8FNV - chains A and I of the 12 polymer chains in the assembly; structure by electron microscopy, 2.11 A resolution.

== Chain A (and I) ==
Molecule: Adenosine deaminase
Organism: Escherichia coli
Notes: chain I of this document is another copy of the same molecule, construct and numbering; everything in this record applies to it too
UniProtKB: A0A8E2SFD7 (A0A8E2SFD7_ECOLX); residue numbers follow UniProt; this construct covers 1-798
Sequence (798 residues; row label = number of the first residue in the row):
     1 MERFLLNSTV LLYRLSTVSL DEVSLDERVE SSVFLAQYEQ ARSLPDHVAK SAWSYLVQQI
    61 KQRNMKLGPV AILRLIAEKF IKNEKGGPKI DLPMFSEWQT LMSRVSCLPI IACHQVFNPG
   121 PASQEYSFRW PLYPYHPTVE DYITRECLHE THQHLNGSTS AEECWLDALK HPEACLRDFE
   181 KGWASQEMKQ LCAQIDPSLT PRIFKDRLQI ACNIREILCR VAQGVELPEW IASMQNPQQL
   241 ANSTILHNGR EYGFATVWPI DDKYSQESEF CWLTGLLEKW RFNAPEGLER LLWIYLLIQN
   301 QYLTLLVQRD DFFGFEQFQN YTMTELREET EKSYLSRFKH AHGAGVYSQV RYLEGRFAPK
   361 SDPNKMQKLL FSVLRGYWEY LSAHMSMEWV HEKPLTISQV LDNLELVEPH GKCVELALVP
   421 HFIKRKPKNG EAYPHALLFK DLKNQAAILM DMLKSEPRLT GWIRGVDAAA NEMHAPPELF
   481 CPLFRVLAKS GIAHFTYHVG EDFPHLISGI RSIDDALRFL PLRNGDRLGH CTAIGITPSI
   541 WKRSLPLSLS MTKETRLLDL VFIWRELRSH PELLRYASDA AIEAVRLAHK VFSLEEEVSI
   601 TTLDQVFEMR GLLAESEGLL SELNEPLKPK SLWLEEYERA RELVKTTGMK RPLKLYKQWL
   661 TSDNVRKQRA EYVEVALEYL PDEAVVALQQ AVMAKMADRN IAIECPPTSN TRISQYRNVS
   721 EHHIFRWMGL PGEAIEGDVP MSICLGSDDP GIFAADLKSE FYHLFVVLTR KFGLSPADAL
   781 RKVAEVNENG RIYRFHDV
Not modelled in the structure: 310-321, 620-630, 709-713
Construct notes: conflict Thr274 (Ile in A0A8E2SFD7)
Ion coordination: Zn2+: His152, His154, His498, His530
Reported in the primary citation:
  - catalytic residues: Glu501, His530
  - Zn2+ coordination: His152, His154, His498, His530
  - mutagenesis - H152A/H154A: abolished catalytic activity on ATP

== Interface between chain A and chain I ==
Contacting residue pairs (15; chain A residue first):
  Arg568(A) - Ile582(I)
  Ser569(A) - Arg575(I)
  Pro571(A) - Pro571(I)
  Leu574(A) - Leu574(I)  hydrophobic
  Ser599(A) - Glu597(I)  hydrogen bond
  Thr602(A) - Glu597(I)
  Thr647(A) - His589(I)
  Thr647(A) - Lys590(I)
  Thr647(A) - Ser593(I)
  Thr647(A) - Leu594(I)  hydrogen bond (side chain-backbone)
  Thr647(A) - Glu595(I)
  Gly648(A) - His589(I)
  Gly648(A) - Leu594(I)
  Lys650(A) - Glu595(I)  salt bridge
  Arg651(A) - Glu597(I)  salt bridge
Other interface residues (no listed pair), chain A (11 interface residues in all): Thr601

== Summary ==
Chain A and chain I form an interface of 11 and 10 residues respectively, with 2 hydrogen bonds and 2 salt
bridges. Polar pairs include Lys650(A)-Glu595(I), Arg651(A)-Glu597(I) and Ser599(A)-Glu597(I). His152(A),
His154(A), His498(A) and His530(A) coordinate Zn2+. From the paper: catalytic residues Glu501(A) and
His530(A); H152A/H154A of chain A abolish catalytic activity on ATP.
Chain A and chain I are both Adenosine deaminase (Escherichia coli); the structure, Structure of RdrB from
Escherichia coli RADAR defense system, was determined by electron microscopy (same publication as 8FNT, 8FNU
and 8FNW).
